3JBW - chains C and H of the 10 polymer chains in the assembly; structure by electron microscopy, 4.60 A resolution (low resolution: residue-level contacts below are approximate; hydrogen-bond / salt-bridge calls are withheld).

Chain C:
Molecule: V(D)J recombination-activating protein 1
Organism: Danio rerio
Notes: EC 3.1.-.-, 6.3.2.-
UniProt: O13033 (RAG1_DANRE); residue numbers follow UniProt; this construct covers 271-1031
Chain sequence (764 residues; numbered 268 to 1031; the number before each row is that of its first residue):
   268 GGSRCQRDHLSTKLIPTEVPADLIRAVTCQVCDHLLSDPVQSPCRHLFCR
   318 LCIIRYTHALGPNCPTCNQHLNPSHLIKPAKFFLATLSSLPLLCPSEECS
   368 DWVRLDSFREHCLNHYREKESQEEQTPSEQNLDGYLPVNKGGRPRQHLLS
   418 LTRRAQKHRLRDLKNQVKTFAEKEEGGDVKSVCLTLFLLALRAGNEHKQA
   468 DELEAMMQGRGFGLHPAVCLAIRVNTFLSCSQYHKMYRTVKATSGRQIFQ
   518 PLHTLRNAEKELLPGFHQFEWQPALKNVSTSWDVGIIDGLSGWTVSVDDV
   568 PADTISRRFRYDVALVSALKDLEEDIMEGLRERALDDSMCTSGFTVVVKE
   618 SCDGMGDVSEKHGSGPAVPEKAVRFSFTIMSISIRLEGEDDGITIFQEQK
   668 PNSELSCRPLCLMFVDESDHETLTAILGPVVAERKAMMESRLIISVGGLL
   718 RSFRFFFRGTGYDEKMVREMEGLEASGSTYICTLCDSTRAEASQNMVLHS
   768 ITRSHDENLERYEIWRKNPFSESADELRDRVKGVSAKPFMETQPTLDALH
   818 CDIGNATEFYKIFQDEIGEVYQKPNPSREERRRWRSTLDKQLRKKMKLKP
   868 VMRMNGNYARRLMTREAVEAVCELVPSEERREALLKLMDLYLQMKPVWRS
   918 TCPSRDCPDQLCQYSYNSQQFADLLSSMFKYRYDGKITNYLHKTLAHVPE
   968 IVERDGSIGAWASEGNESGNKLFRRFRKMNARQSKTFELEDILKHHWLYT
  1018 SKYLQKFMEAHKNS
Disordered / not traced: 268-407, 1030-1031
Differences from the reference sequence: expression tag (268-270)
Ion coordination: Zn2+: Cys-749, His-959, His-964

Chain H:
Molecule: Nicked 23-RSS intermediate forward strand
Sequence (45 nucleotides; row label = number of the first residue in the row):
     1 CACAGTGGTAGTACTCCACTGTCTGGCTGTACAAAAACCCTGCAG

Chain C / chain H interface:
Residue-residue contacts (30):
  Gly-408(C) / DC39(H)
  Gly-409(C) / DC38(H)
  Arg-410(C) / DA36(H)
  Arg-410(C) / DA37(H)
  Pro-411(C) / DA37(H)
  Pro-411(C) / DC38(H)
  Arg-420(C) / DC27(H)
  Arg-420(C) / DT28(H)
  Arg-421(C) / DT28(H)
  Lys-424(C) / DG29(H)
  Arg-428(C) / DT30(H)
  Ser-496(C) / DT6(H)
  Ser-496(C) / DG7(H)
  Cys-497(C) / DG7(H)
  Ser-498(C) / DG5(H)
  Ser-498(C) / DT6(H)
  Ser-498(C) / DG7(H)
  Gln-499(C) / DG5(H)
  Lys-502(C) / DG5(H)
  Arg-523(C) / DG7(H)
  Arg-523(C) / DG8(H)
  Lys-995(C) / DT6(H)
  Met-996(C) / DT6(H)
  Asn-997(C) / DG7(H)
  Ala-998(C) / DT6(H)
  Arg-999(C) / DT6(H)
  Arg-999(C) / DG7(H)
  Arg-999(C) / DG8(H)
  Gln-1000(C) / DT6(H)
  Lys-1011(C) / DG8(H)
Also at the interface, not in a pair above, chain C (23 interface residues in all): Arg-490, Asp-1008
Also at the interface, not in a pair above, chain H (13 interface residues in all): DT9

In short:
The interface between chain C and chain H involves 23 residues on one side and 13 on the other. Cys-749(C),
His-959(C) and His-964(C) form the Zn2+ site.
Here chain C is V(D)J recombination-activating protein 1 (Danio rerio) and chain H is Nicked 23-RSS
intermediate forward strand. Entry 3JBW (Cryo-electron microscopy structure of RAG Paired Complex (with NBD,
no symmetry)) was determined by electron microscopy (same publication as 3JBX and 3JBY).
